Entry 8QP8 (electron microscopy, 3.50 A resolution); this record covers chains A and N of the 15 polymer chains in the assembly.

# Chain A
Name: Pre-mRNA-processing-splicing factor 8
From: Homo sapiens
UniProtKB: Q6P2Q9 (PRP8_HUMAN); residues 1-2335 here = UniProt positions 1-2335
Chain sequence (2335 residues; numbered 1 to 2335; the number before each row is that of its first residue):
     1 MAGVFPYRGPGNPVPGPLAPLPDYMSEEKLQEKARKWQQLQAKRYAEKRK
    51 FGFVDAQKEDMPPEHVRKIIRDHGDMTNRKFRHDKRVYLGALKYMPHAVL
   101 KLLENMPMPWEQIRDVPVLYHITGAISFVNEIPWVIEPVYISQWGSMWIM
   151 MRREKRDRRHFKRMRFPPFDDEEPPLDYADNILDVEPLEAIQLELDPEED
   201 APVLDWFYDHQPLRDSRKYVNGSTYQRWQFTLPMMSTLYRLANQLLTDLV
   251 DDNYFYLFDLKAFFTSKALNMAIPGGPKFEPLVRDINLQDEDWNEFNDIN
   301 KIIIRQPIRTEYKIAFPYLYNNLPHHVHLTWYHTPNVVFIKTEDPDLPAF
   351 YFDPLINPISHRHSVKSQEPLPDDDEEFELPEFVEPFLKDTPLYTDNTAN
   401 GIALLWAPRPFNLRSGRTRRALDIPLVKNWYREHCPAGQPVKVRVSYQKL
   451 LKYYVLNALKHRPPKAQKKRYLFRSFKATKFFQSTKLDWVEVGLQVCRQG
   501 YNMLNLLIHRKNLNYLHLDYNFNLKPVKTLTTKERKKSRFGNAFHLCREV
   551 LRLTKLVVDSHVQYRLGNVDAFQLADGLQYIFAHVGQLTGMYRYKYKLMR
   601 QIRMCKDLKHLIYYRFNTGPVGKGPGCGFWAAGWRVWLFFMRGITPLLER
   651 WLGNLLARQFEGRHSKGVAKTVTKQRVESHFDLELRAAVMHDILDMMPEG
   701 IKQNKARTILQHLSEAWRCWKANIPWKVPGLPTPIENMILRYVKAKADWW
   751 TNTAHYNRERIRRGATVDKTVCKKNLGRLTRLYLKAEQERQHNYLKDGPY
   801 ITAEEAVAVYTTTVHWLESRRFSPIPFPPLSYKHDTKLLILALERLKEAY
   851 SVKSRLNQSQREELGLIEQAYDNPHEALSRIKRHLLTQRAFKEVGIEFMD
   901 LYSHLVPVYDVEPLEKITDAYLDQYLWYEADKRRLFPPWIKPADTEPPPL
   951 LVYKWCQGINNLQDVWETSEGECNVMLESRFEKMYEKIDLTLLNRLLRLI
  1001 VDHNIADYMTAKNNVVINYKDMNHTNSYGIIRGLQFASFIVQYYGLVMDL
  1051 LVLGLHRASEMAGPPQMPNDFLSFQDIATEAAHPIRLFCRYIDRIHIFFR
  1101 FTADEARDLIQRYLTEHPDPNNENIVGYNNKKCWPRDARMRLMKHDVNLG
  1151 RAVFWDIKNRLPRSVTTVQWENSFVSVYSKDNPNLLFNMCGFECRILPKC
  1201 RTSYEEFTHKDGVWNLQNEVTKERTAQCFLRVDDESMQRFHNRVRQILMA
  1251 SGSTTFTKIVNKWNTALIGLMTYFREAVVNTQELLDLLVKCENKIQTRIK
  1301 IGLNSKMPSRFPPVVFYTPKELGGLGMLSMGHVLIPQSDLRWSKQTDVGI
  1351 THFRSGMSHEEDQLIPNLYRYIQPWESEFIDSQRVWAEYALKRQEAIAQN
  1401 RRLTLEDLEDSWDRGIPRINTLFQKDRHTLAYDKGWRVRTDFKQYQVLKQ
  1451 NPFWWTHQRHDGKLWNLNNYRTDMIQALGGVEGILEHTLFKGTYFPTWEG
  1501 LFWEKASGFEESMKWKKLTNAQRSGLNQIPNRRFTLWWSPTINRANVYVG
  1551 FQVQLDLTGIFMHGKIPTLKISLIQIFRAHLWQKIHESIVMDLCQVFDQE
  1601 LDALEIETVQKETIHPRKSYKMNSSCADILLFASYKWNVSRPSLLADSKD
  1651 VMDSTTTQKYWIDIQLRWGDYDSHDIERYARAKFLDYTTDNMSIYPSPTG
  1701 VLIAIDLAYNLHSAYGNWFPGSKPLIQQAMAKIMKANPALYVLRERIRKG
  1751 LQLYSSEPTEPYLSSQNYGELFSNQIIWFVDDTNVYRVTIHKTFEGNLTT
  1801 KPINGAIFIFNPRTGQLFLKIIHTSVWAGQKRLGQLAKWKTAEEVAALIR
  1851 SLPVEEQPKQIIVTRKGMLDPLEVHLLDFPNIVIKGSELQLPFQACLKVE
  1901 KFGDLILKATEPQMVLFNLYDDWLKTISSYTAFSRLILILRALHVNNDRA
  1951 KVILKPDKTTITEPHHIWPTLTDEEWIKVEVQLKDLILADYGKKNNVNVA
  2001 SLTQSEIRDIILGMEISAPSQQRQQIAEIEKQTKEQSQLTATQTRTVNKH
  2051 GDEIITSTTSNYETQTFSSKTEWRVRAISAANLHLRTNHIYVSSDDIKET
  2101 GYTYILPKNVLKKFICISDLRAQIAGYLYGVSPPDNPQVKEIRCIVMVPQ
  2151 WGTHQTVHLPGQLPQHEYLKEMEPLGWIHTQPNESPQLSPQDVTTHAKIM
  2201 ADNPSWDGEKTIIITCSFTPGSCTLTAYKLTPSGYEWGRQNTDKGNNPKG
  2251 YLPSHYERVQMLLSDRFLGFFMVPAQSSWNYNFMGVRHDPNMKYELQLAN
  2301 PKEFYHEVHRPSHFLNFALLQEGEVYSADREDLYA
Unresolved in the structure: 1-57, 74-83, 363-368, 659-678, 1356-1362, 1756-2067, 2320-2324
Residues lining bound ligands: inositol hexakisphosphate (IHP): Lys155, Arg163, Lys442, Tyr580, His584, Lys606, Lys609, His610, Tyr613, Tyr614, Asn617, Lys623, Gly624, Pro625
Swiss-Prot annotation at these positions:
  - region: Met1513 to Leu1526 (Important for branch point selection), Pro2301 to Ala2335 (Required for interaction with EFTUD2 and SNRNP200)
  - modified residue: Ala2 (N-acetylalanine), Ser859 (Phosphoserine), Ser1358 (Phosphoserine), Lys1425 (N6,N6-dimethyllysine), Lys1463 (N6-acetyllysine)
  - natural variant: Pro2301 (P2301T: In RP13), Phe2304 (F2304L: In RP13), His2309 (H2309P: In RP13; H2309R: In RP13), Arg2310 (R2310G: In RP13; R2310K: In RP13), Phe2314 (F2314L: In RP13), Tyr2334 (Y2334N: In RP13)
  - mutagenesis: Val1788 (V1788D: Strongly reduced interaction with RNA), Thr1789 (T1789P: Strongly reduced interaction with RNA)

# Chain N
Name: Pre-mRNA-processing factor 6
From: Homo sapiens
UniProtKB: O94906 (PRP6_HUMAN); residue numbers follow UniProt; this construct covers 1-941
Chain sequence (941 residues; each row starts with the number of its first residue):
     1 MNKKKKPFLGMPAPLGYVPGLGRGATGFTTRSDIGPARDANDPVDDRHAP
    51 PGKRTVGDQMKKNQAADDDDEDLNDTNYDEFNGYAGSLFSSGPYEKDDEE
   101 ADAIYAALDKRMDERRKERREQREKEEIEKYRMERPKIQQQFSDLKRKLA
   151 EVTEEEWLSIPEVGDARNKRQRNPRYEKLTPVPDSFFAKHLQTGENHTSV
   201 DPRQTQFGGLNTPYPGGLNTPYPGGMTPGLMTPGTGELDMRKIGQARNTL
   251 MDMRLSQVSDSVSGQTVVDPKGYLTDLNSMIPTHGGDINDIKKARLLLKS
   301 VRETNPHHPPAWIASARLEEVTGKLQVARNLIMKGTEMCPKSEDVWLEAA
   351 RLQPGDTAKAVVAQAVRHLPQSVRIYIRAAELETDIRAKKRVLRKALEHV
   401 PNSVRLWKAAVELEEPEDARIMLSRAVECCPTSVELWLALARLETYENAR
   451 KVLNKARENIPTDRHIWITAAKLEEANGNTQMVEKIIDRAITSLRANGVE
   501 INREQWIQDAEECDRAGSVATCQAVMRAVIGIGIEEEDRKHTWMEDADSC
   551 VAHNALECARAIYAYALQVFPSKKSVWLRAAYFEKNHGTRESLEALLQRA
   601 VAHCPKAEVLWLMGAKSKWLAGDVPAARSILALAFQANPNSEEIWLAAVK
   651 LESENDEYERARRLLAKARSSAPTARVFMKSVKLEWVQDNIRAAQDLCEE
   701 ALRHYEDFPKLWMMKGQIEEQKEMMEKAREAYNQGLKKCPHSTPLWLLLS
   751 RLEEKIGQLTRARAILEKSRLKNPKNPGLWLESVRLEYRAGLKNIANTLM
   801 AKALQECPNSGILWSEAIFLEARPQRRTKSVDALKKCEHDPHVLLAVAKL
   851 FWSQRKITKAREWFHRTVKIDSDLGDAWAFFYKFELQHGTEEQQEEVRKR
   901 CESAEPRHGELWCAVSKDIANWQKKIGDILRLVAGRIKNTF
Unresolved in the structure: 1-17, 29-71, 166-235, 283-941
Swiss-Prot annotation at these positions:
  - modified residue: Ser143 (Phosphoserine), Thr180 (Phosphothreonine), Thr266 (Phosphothreonine), Thr275 (Phosphothreonine), Ser279 (Phosphoserine)
  - natural variant: Asn477 (N477S: Found in a family with neuronal ceroid lipofuscinosis carrying a causative mutation in DNAJC5; uncertain significance), Arg729 (R729W: In RP60)

# Chain A / chain N interface
Pairs across the interface - 154 pairs, chain A then chain N:
  Asp84(A) - Asp97(N)
  Asp84(A) - Asp98(N)
  Lys85(A) - Pro93(N)
  Lys85(A) - Asp98(N)
  Arg86(A) - Asp98(N)
  Arg86(A) - Asp102(N)  salt bridge
  Val87(A) - Ala101(N)  hydrophobic
  Val87(A) - Tyr105(N)  hydrogen bond (backbone-side chain)
  Leu89(A) - Phe89(N)  hydrophobic
  Gly90(A) - Tyr105(N)
  Ala91(A) - Tyr105(N)
  Lys93(A) - Asp109(N)  salt bridge
  Tyr94(A) - Asp109(N)  hydrogen bond
  His121(A) - Tyr105(N)
  Lys465(A) - Arg116(N)
  Lys465(A) - Arg119(N)
  Ala466(A) - Arg116(N)
  Gln467(A) - Arg115(N)
  Lys468(A) - Glu114(N)
  Lys468(A) - Arg115(N)  hydrogen bond (backbone-backbone)
  Arg470(A) - Arg111(N)
  Arg470(A) - Glu114(N)  salt bridge
  Arg470(A) - Arg115(N)  hydrogen bond (backbone-side chain)
  Tyr471(A) - Met112(N)
  Leu472(A) - Met112(N)  hydrophobic
  Leu472(A) - Arg115(N)
  Ser475(A) - Arg111(N)  hydrogen bond
  Ser475(A) - Met112(N)
  Phe476(A) - Leu108(N)  hydrophobic
  Thr479(A) - Ile104(N)
  Thr479(A) - Leu108(N)
  Phe481(A) - Ile104(N)  hydrophobic
  Phe481(A) - Tyr105(N)
  Arg510(A) - Leu88(N)  hydrogen bond (side chain-backbone)
  Arg510(A) - Phe89(N)
  Arg510(A) - Ser91(N)  hydrogen bond (side chain-backbone)
  Lys511(A) - Leu88(N)
  Lys533(A) - Leu73(N)
  Lys536(A) - Leu73(N)
  Lys536(A) - Asp75(N)  salt bridge
  Lys536(A) - Tyr84(N)  hydrogen bond (backbone-side chain)
  Lys537(A) - Leu73(N)
  Arg539(A) - Tyr78(N)
  Arg539(A) - Tyr84(N)
  Phe540(A) - Gly83(N)
  Gly541(A) - Tyr78(N)  hydrogen bond (backbone-side chain)
  Gly541(A) - Glu80(N)
  Gly541(A) - Gly83(N)
  Asn542(A) - Glu80(N)  hydrogen bond (backbone-backbone)
  Ala543(A) - Asn82(N)
  Leu647(A) - Phe81(N)  hydrophobic
  Trp651(A) - Asn82(N)
  Asn654(A) - Ser87(N)
  Leu655(A) - Leu88(N)  hydrogen bond (backbone-backbone)
  Leu656(A) - Phe89(N)  hydrophobic
  Ala657(A) - Ser87(N)  hydrogen bond (backbone-side chain)
  Ala657(A) - Phe89(N)
  Arg658(A) - Ser87(N)
  Arg658(A) - Phe89(N)
  Arg658(A) - Ser90(N)
  Phe681(A) - Ile138(N)  hydrophobic
  Glu684(A) - Ile138(N)
  Leu685(A) - Ile138(N)  hydrophobic
  Leu685(A) - Phe142(N)  hydrophobic
  Ala688(A) - Ile138(N)  hydrophobic
  Asp692(A) - Phe142(N)
  Asp692(A) - Lys146(N)  hydrogen bond (backbone-side chain)
  Asp695(A) - Lys146(N)  salt bridge
  Met696(A) - Lys146(N)
  Met696(A) - Leu149(N)  hydrophobic
  Met696(A) - Trp157(N)
  Met697(A) - Trp157(N)  hydrophobic
  Pro698(A) - Glu154(N)
  Pro698(A) - Trp157(N)
  Ile701(A) - Glu154(N)
  Ile701(A) - Leu158(N)  hydrophobic
  Lys705(A) - Trp157(N)
  Lys705(A) - Ile160(N)  hydrogen bond (side chain-backbone)
  Gln711(A) - Val163(N)
  His712(A) - Pro161(N)  hydrogen bond (side chain-backbone)
  His712(A) - Glu162(N)
  His712(A) - Val163(N)
  Glu715(A) - Val163(N)
  Val728(A) - Pro161(N)
  Gly730(A) - Ser159(N)
  Gly730(A) - Pro161(N)
  Leu731(A) - Ile160(N)  hydrophobic
  Leu731(A) - Pro161(N)
  Pro732(A) - Glu156(N)
  Pro732(A) - Ile160(N)
  Pro734(A) - Lys148(N)
  Pro734(A) - Leu149(N)  hydrophobic
  Ile735(A) - Leu149(N)  hydrophobic
  Ile735(A) - Trp157(N)  hydrophobic
  Asn737(A) - Leu145(N)
  Met738(A) - Phe142(N)
  Met738(A) - Leu145(N)  hydrophobic
  Met738(A) - Lys146(N)
  Met738(A) - Leu149(N)  hydrophobic
  Arg741(A) - Gln141(N)
  Arg741(A) - Phe142(N)
  Arg741(A) - Leu145(N)
  Tyr742(A) - Phe142(N)
  Leu795(A) - Met240(N)
  Leu795(A) - Gly244(N)
  Lys796(A) - Met240(N)
  Lys796(A) - Ile243(N)
  Asp797(A) - Arg247(N)
  Gly798(A) - Gly244(N)
  Pro799(A) - Gly244(N)
  Pro799(A) - Arg247(N)  hydrogen bond (backbone-side chain)
  Pro799(A) - Asn248(N)
  Ile801(A) - Met251(N)  hydrophobic
  Thr802(A) - Arg247(N)
  Ala803(A) - Arg254(N)
  Ala806(A) - Met251(N)  hydrophobic
  Ala806(A) - Leu255(N)
  Val807(A) - Arg254(N)
  Tyr810(A) - Leu255(N)  hydrophobic
  Tyr810(A) - Val258(N)  hydrophobic
  Tyr810(A) - Ser259(N)  hydrogen bond
  Tyr810(A) - Gln265(N)  hydrogen bond
  Val814(A) - Val262(N)  hydrophobic
  Pro824(A) - Gly264(N)
  Pro824(A) - Thr266(N)
  Phe827(A) - Tyr273(N)  hydrophobic
  Pro828(A) - Tyr273(N)  hydrogen bond (backbone-side chain)
  Pro829(A) - Tyr273(N)
  Leu830(A) - Tyr273(N)  hydrogen bond (backbone-side chain)
  Leu830(A) - Leu277(N)  hydrophobic
  Leu830(A) - Met280(N)  hydrophobic
  Lys882(A) - Tyr273(N)
  Arg883(A) - Leu274(N)
  Leu886(A) - Pro270(N)
  Leu886(A) - Tyr273(N)  hydrophobic
  Leu886(A) - Leu274(N)  hydrophobic
  Thr887(A) - Leu274(N)
  Asp989(A) - Met251(N)
  Thr991(A) - Asn248(N)  hydrogen bond
  Thr991(A) - Met251(N)
  Thr991(A) - Asp252(N)
  Leu992(A) - Leu255(N)  hydrophobic
  Arg995(A) - Asp252(N)  salt bridge
  Arg995(A) - Leu255(N)
  Arg995(A) - Ser256(N)
  Arg998(A) - Gln265(N)
  Leu999(A) - Gln265(N)
  Asp1002(A) - Thr266(N)
  Asp1002(A) - Val267(N)
  Asp1002(A) - Val268(N)
  His1003(A) - Gln265(N)  hydrogen bond
  His1003(A) - Thr266(N)  hydrogen bond (side chain-backbone)
  His1003(A) - Val267(N)
  Asn1004(A) - Val268(N)  hydrogen bond (side chain-backbone)
Other interface residues (no listed pair), chain A (106 interface residues in all): Leu507, Arg650, Val689, His691, Thr708, Ile709, Ala745, Tyr800, Glu804, Thr811, Ile825, Pro826, Ser879, Val1001
Other interface residues (no listed pair), chain N (75 interface residues in all): Gly86, Glu118, Gln139, Ser143, Ala150, Val152, Arg241, Asp276

# Summary
Chain A and chain N form an interface of 106 and 75 residues respectively; the contacts include 24 hydrogen
bonds and 6 salt bridges. Among the polar pairs are Arg86(A)-Asp102(N), Lys93(A)-Asp109(N) and
Arg470(A)-Glu114(N). Bound to chain A: inositol hexakisphosphate.
Here chain A is Pre-mRNA-processing-splicing factor 8 and chain N is Pre-mRNA-processing factor 6, both from
Homo sapiens. Entry 8QP8 (Cryo-EM Structure of Pre-B Complex (core part)) was determined by electron
microscopy together with 8QOZ, 8QP9, 8QPA, 8QPB, 8QPE and 8QPK from the same study.
